PDB entry 4JLR | X-ray diffraction, 2.71 A resolution | chains H and S of the 3 polymer chains in the assembly

== Chain H ==
Name: Motavizumab Fab heavy chain
Organism: Homo sapiens
Notes: antibody fragment or engineered binder
Sequence (225 residues; numbered 1 to 218 plus 7 insertion-coded residues; the number before each row is that of its first residue; a row labelled like 35A-35B holds insertion residues (35A, then the next letters in order)):
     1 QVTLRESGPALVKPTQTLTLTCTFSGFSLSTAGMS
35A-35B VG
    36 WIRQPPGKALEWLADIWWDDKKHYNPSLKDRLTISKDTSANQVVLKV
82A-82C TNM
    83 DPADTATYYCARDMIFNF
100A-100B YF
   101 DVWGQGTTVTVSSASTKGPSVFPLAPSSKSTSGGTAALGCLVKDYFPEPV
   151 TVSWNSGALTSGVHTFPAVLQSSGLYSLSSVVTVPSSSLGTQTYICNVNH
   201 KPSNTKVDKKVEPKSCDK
Unresolved in the structure: 129-133, 214-218
Disulfides: Cys22-Cys92, Cys140-Cys196

== Chain S ==
Name: RSV_1Isea designed scaffold
Sequence (123 residues; row label = number of the first residue in the row):
     1 GSRSDMRKDAERRFDKFVEAAKNKFDKFKAALRKGDIKEERRKDMKKLAR
    51 KEAEQARRAVRNRLSELLSKINDMPITNDQKKLMSNDVLKFAAEAEKKIE
   101 ALAADAEDKFTQGSWLEHHHHHH
Unresolved in the structure: 1-3, 31-43, 108-123
Reported in the primary citation:
  - mutagenesis - K82E: decreased binding to Mota

== Interface between chain H and chain S ==
Pairs across the interface (17; chain H residue first):
  Ala32(H) with Ser65(S); Leu68(S), hydrophobic
  Trp53(H) with Leu68(S); Ser69(S); Asn72(S)
  Asp54(H) with Asn72(S), hydrogen bond
  Lys56(H) with Asn72(S), hydrogen bond (side chain-backbone); Asp73(S)
  Ile97(H) with Asn72(S); Lys82(S); Ser85(S), hydrogen bond (backbone-side chain)
  Phe98(H) with Lys82(S); Ser85(S); Asn86(S), hydrogen bond (backbone-side chain); Leu89(S), hydrophobic
  Asn99(H) with Lys82(S), hydrogen bond (backbone-side chain)
  Phe100(H) with Asn78(S)
Interface residues without a listed pair, chain H (10 interface residues in all): Gly33, Trp52
Interface residues without a listed pair, chain S (12 interface residues in all): Ile71, Lys81

== Overview ==
10 residues of chain H face 12 of chain S across their interface; the contacts include 5 hydrogen bonds. Polar
pairs include Asp54(H)-Asn72(S), Lys56(H)-Asn72(S) and Ile97(H)-Ser85(S). The paper reports that K82E of chain
S reduces binding to Mota.
Here chain H is Motavizumab Fab heavy chain (Homo sapiens) and chain S is RSV_1Isea designed scaffold. Entry
4JLR (Crystal structure of a designed Respiratory Syncytial Virus Immunogen in complex with Motavizumab) was
determined by X-ray diffraction, deposited together with 4L8I and 4N9G.
